PDB entry 7CO5 | X-ray diffraction, 2.35 A resolution | chains J and L of the 12 polymer chains in the assembly

== Chain J (and L) ==
Molecule: AlgW protein
Source organism: Pseudomonas aeruginosa (strain ATCC 15692 / DSM 22644 / CIP 104116 / JCM 14847 / LMG 12228 / 1C / PRS 101 / PAO1)
Notes: chain L of this document is another copy of the same molecule, construct and numbering; everything in this record applies to it too
UniProtKB: Q9HVX1 (Q9HVX1_PSEAE); numbering as in UniProt (aligned over 1-377)
Amino-acid sequence (377 residues; numbered 1 to 377; the number before each row is that of its first residue):
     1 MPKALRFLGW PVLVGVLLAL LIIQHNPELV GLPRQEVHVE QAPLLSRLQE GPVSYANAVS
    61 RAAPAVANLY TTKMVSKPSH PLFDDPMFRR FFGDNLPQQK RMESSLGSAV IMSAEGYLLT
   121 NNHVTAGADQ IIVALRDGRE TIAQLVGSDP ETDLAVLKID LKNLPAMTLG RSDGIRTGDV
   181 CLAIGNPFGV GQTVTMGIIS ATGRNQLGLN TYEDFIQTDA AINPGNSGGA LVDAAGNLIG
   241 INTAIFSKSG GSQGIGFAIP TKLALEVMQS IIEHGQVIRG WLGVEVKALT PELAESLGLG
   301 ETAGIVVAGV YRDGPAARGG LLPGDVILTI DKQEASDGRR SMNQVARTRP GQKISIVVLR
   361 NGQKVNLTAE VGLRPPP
Not modelled in the structure: 1-52
From the paper describing this entry:
  - catalytic residues: His123, Asp153, Ser227 (proposed by the authors, not directly observed)
  - specificity-determining residues: Glu285
  - binding site for decapeptide SVRDELRWVF: Trp281, Leu282, Val284, Glu285, Lys287, Met342, Arg374
  - mutagenesis - D149A, E151A, Y212A, E266A, R279A, W281A, L282A, V284A, R347A: decreased catalytic activity on peptide activator
  - mutagenesis - E285A, K287A: decreased catalytic activity on decapeptide
  - mutagenesis - M342A: abolished catalytic activity on peptide
  - mutagenesis - R374A: decreased catalytic activity on peptide
  - mutagenesis - T72A (4- to 8-fold), E103A/S104A/S105A: increased catalytic activity
  - mutagenesis - L106A: abolished catalytic activity
  - mutagenesis - L282A, V284A: decreased binding to decapeptide SVRDELRWVF
  - mutagenesis - E285A, K287A: decreased binding to decapeptide

== Interface between chain J and chain L ==
Residue-residue contacts (40):
  Asp85(J) - Arg312(L)  hydrogen bond (backbone-side chain)
  Pro86(J) - Arg312(L)  hydrogen bond (backbone-side chain)
  Met87(J) - Val310(L)
  Met87(J) - Tyr311(L)
  Met87(J) - Arg312(L)  hydrogen bond (backbone-backbone)
  Phe88(J) - Gly309(L)
  Phe88(J) - Val310(L)
  Phe88(J) - Tyr311(L)  hydrophobic
  Phe88(J) - Arg312(L)  hydrogen bond (backbone-side chain)
  Arg89(J) - Gly309(L)
  Arg89(J) - Val310(L)  hydrogen bond (backbone-backbone)
  Arg89(J) - Pro323(L)
  Arg90(J) - Glu285(L)  salt bridge
  Arg90(J) - Ala308(L)
  Arg90(J) - Pro323(L)
  Phe91(J) - Pro323(L)
  Phe91(J) - Gly324(L)
  Glu285(J) - Phe88(L)
  Glu285(J) - Arg90(L)  salt bridge
  Lys287(J) - Pro81(L)
  Leu297(J) - Phe91(L)  hydrophobic
  Val307(J) - Phe91(L)
  Ala308(J) - Arg89(L)
  Ala308(J) - Arg90(L)
  Ala308(J) - Phe91(L)  hydrophobic
  Gly309(J) - Phe88(L)
  Gly309(J) - Arg89(L)
  Val310(J) - Phe88(L)
  Val310(J) - Arg89(L)  hydrogen bond (backbone-backbone)
  Tyr311(J) - Met87(L)
  Tyr311(J) - Phe88(L)
  Arg312(J) - Asp84(L)
  Arg312(J) - Asp85(L)  hydrogen bond (side chain-backbone)
  Arg312(J) - Pro86(L)
  Arg312(J) - Met87(L)
  Arg312(J) - Phe88(L)
  Arg312(J) - Arg89(L)
  Pro323(J) - Arg89(L)
  Pro323(J) - Phe91(L)
  Gly324(J) - Phe91(L)
Interface residues without a listed pair, chain J (21 interface residues in all): Asp84, Gly283, Val284
Interface residues without a listed pair, chain L (20 interface residues in all): Gly283, Val284, Val307

== Summary ==
The interface between chain J and chain L involves 21 residues on one side and 20 on the other, with 7
hydrogen bonds and 2 salt bridges. Among the polar pairs are Arg90(J)-Glu285(L), Asp85(J)-Arg312(L) and
Pro86(J)-Arg312(L). The paper reports catalytic residues His123(J), Asp153(J) and Ser227(J); D149A, E151A and
Y212A of chain J, among others, reduce catalytic activity on peptide activator; 16 substitutions were tested
in all.
Both chains are AlgW protein (Pseudomonas aeruginosa (strain ATCC 15692 / DSM 22644 / CIP 104116 / JCM 14847 /
LMG 12228 / 1C / PRS 101 / PAO1)). Entry 7CO5 (HtrA-type protease AlgW with decapeptide) was determined by
X-ray diffraction together with 7CO2, 7CO3 and 7CO7 from the same study.
